Entry 1EJC (X-ray diffraction, 1.80 A resolution); this record covers chain A.

Chain A:
Molecule: Udp-N-acetylglucosamine enolpyruvyltransferase
From: Enterobacter cloacae
Notes: EC 2.5.1.7
UniProtKB: P33038 (MURA_ENTCL); numbering as in UniProt (aligned over 1-419)
Chain sequence (419 residues; numbered 1 to 419; the number before each row is that of its first residue):
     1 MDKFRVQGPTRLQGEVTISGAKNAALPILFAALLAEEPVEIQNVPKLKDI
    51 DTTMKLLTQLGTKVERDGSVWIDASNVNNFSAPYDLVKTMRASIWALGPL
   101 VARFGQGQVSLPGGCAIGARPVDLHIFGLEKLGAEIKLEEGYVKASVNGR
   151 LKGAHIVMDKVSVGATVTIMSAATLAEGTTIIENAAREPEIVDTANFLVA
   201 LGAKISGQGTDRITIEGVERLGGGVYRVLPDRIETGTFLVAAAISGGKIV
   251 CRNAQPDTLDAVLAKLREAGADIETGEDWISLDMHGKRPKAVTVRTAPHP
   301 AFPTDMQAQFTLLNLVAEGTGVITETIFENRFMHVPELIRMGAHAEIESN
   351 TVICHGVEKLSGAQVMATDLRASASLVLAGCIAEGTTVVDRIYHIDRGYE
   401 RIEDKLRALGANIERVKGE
Construct notes: conflict Asp67 (Asn in P33038)
Modified positions: Asp67 (beta-L-aspartic acid; IAS)
UniProt features mapped onto this chain:
  - active site: Cys115 (Proton donor)
  - binding site (phosphoenolpyruvate): Lys22, Asn23
  - binding site (UDP-N-acetyl-alpha-D-glucosamine): Arg91, Arg120 to Leu124, Lys160 to Val163, Asp305, Ile327
  - modified residue: Cys115 (2-(S-cysteinyl)pyruvic acid O-phosphothioketal)
  - mutagenesis: Cys115 (C115D: Significantly lower binding of phosphoenolpyruvate; C115S: Loss of activity, but not of substrate binding), Arg120 (R120A: Loss of activity)
From the paper describing this entry:
  - conformationally variable residues (loop rearrangement, order/disorder transition, side-chain flip): Lys22, Asn23, Asp49, Thr89 to Ala92, Pro112 to Pro121, Val122, Asp123, Glu140, Glu329, Arg397
  - contacts within the chain: Ser110-Gly141, Arg91-Gly113, Arg91-Gly114, Arg91-Ala116, Leu111-Ile117 (hydrophobic contact), Asp123-Ile126
  - catalytic residues: Cys115 (citing earlier work)
  - catalytic residues: Arg91 (proposed by the authors, not directly observed)

In short:
From UniProt: active-site residue Cys115, phosphoenolpyruvate-binding residues Lys22 and Asn23, 12
UDP-N-acetyl-alpha-D-glucosamine-binding residues and 2 mutagenesis sites. The paper reports catalytic
residues Cys115 and Arg91; conformational variability at Lys22, Asn23 and Asp49 among others.
Chain A is Udp-N-acetylglucosamine enolpyruvyltransferase (Enterobacter cloacae); the structure, Crystal
structure of unliganded mura (type2), was determined by X-ray diffraction (same publication as 1EJD).
